6M99 - chains A and B of the 12 polymer chains in the assembly; structure by electron microscopy, 3.40 A resolution.

[Chain A]
Protein: VP2
From: Grass carp reovirus
UniProtKB: Q9E3V9 (Q9E3V9_9REOV); residues 1-1274 here = UniProt positions 1-1274
Amino-acid sequence (1274 residues; numbered 1 to 1274; the number before each row is that of its first residue):
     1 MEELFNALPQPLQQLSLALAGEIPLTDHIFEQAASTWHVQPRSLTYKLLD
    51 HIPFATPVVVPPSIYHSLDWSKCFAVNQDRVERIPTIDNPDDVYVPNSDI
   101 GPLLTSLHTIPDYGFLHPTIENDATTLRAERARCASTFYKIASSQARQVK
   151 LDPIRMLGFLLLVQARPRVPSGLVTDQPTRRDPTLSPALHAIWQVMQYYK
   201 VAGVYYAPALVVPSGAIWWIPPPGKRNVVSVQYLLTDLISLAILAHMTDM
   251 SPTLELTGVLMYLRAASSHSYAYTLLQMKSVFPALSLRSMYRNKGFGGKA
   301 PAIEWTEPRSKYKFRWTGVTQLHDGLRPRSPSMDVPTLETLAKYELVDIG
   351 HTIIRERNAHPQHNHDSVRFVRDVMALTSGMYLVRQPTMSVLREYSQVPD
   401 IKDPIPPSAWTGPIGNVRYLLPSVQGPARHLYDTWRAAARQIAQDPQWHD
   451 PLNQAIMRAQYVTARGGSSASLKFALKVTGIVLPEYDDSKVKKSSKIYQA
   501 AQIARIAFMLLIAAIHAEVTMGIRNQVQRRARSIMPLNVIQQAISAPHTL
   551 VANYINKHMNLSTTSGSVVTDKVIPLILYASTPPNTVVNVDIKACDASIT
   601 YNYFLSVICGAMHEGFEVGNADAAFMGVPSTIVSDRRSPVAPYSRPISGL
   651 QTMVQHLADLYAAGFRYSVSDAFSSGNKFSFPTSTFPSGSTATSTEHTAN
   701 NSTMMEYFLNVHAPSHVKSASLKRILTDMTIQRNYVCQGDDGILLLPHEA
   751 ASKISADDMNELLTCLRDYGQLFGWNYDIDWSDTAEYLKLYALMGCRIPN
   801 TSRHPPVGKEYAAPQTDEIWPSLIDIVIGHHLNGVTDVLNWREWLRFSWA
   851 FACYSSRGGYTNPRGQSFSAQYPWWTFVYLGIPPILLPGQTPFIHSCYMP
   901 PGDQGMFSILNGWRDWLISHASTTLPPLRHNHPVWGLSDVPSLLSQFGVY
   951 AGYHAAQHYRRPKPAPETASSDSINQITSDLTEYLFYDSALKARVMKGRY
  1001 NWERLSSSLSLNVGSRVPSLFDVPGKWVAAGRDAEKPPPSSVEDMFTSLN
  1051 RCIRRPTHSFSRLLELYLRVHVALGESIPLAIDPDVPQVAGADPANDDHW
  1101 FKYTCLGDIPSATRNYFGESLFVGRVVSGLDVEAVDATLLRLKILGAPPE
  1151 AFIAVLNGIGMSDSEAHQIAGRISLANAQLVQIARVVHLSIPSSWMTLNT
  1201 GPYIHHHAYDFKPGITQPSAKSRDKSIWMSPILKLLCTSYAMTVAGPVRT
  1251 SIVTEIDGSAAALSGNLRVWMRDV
Disordered / not traced: 1
Reported in the primary citation:
  - catalytic residues: Asp591, Asp740, Asp741 (by similarity / conservation)

[Chain B]
Protein: Putative core protein NTPase/VP5
From: Grass carp reovirus
UniProtKB: Q8JU68 (Q8JU68_9REOV); residue numbers follow UniProt; this construct covers 1-728
Amino-acid sequence (728 residues; each row starts with the number of its first residue):
     1 MITIVVIPTAHFSWTDTNFLNSVDYRLTSQPKIRDRFAVYAPGWLRRQLD
    51 EFSASLTASELLQALQTIPIPVKARCLLLPKPKRFAQWLLDVPSANIWHI
   101 PVTTLRATVASKHPSSDVYNYIPDHVPPNAEFDTVTRRVAAGRDIYVRST
   151 KVIGAPLCLAAPAKYYAGYLSTHQLDGIYPENWAPDNFHKREFCLTILPS
   201 LLGPRTFLLDVDADRDASYPLSVLWPQLRALALKSRLLLPPVALLRRVVD
   251 PGLKPTWSADSDAAFRALRLSRPSSASKPVGFDFSALPVVDIICLLESEP
   301 DDHGRIAPGTRLTIHSVPTDLLTSLSIQEGVRYPLRQESGMFVHWVLLAL
   351 LMSDDVTISGTRRSVKLETAHASARPFVHITVERCASARIIDVRGSPAMY
   401 ANAVCLTLPKGSYKSTIIDTLPAMFSDLPILEQAAVIDSDALGDSLRPSF
   451 ETQFLERLENLDPNLLDRAVASILSPTSDTSDDAVTTVLDAFNALYREIM
   501 TPAQRARLPLLTQQGRVLAFAHSDYELLSANIPIQVVRGSIPIDHVVNLL
   551 ARRNRVGGTALQVLLDYCYRTQASPLAPTPAGRLYKQLFGPWLMVPRLSE
   601 PLIKLRLVASAPAKVLRAAGWTIDGDPPLEVSCLCAYVTDRAAATALIER
   651 RLDSRALVTVGGDQLMFVEYAPPLPLVSIPRTFLLPVTYVVHWVPPQRVL
   701 LNGGNVSFTSGLEWTFDDDPQVVTSTGV
Disordered / not traced: 73-189, 719-728
Reported in the primary citation:
  - binding site for phosphate ion: Lys410, Lys414

[Interface between chain A and chain B]
Residue-residue contacts (87; chain A residue first):
  Gln78(A) - Arg505(B)
  Asp79(A) - Gln513(B)  hydrogen bond
  Arg80(A) - Thr659(B)
  Arg80(A) - Asn705(B)  hydrogen bond (side chain-backbone)
  Leu127(A) - Val615(B)  hydrophobic
  Leu127(A) - Ala618(B)  hydrophobic
  Arg128(A) - Ser707(B)
  Arg128(A) - Thr709(B)
  Glu130(A) - Asn705(B)
  Ser396(A) - Arg505(B)  hydrogen bond (backbone-side chain)
  Ser396(A) - Asn531(B)
  Gln397(A) - Arg497(B)
  Val398(A) - Arg497(B)  hydrogen bond (backbone-side chain)
  Val398(A) - Tyr525(B)
  Val398(A) - Ser529(B)
  Pro399(A) - Arg497(B)  hydrogen bond (backbone-side chain)
  Pro399(A) - Tyr525(B)
  Asp400(A) - Arg497(B)
  Pro407(A) - Arg570(B)
  Pro407(A) - Thr571(B)
  Trp410(A) - Pro575(B)
  Pro413(A) - Ala577(B)  hydrophobic
  Gly415(A) - Ala577(B)
  Asn416(A) - Leu576(B)
  Asn416(A) - Ala577(B)  hydrogen bond (backbone-backbone)
  Arg418(A) - Leu576(B)
  Arg418(A) - Pro578(B)
  Phe474(A) - Tyr400(B)  hydrophobic
  Phe474(A) - Pro673(B)
  Phe474(A) - Pro675(B)  hydrophobic
  Lys477(A) - Met399(B)
  Lys477(A) - Pro675(B)
  Lys477(A) - Val677(B)
  Met509(A) - Ala217(B)
  His516(A) - Met399(B)
  His516(A) - Tyr400(B)  hydrogen bond (backbone-side chain)
  Ala517(A) - Tyr400(B)
  Glu518(A) - Tyr400(B)  hydrogen bond (backbone-side chain)
  Glu518(A) - Pro533(B)
  Glu518(A) - Pro673(B)
  Val519(A) - Ala671(B)
  Val519(A) - Pro673(B)
  Val527(A) - Ala671(B)  hydrophobic
  Tyr601(A) - Ser574(B)
  Tyr601(A) - Pro575(B)  hydrogen bond (side chain-backbone)
  Tyr601(A) - Leu576(B)
  Asn602(A) - Tyr525(B)
  Asn602(A) - Ser574(B)
  Asn602(A) - Pro575(B)
  Ser606(A) - Pro575(B)  hydrogen bond (side chain-backbone)
  Asp622(A) - Thr57(B)  hydrogen bond
  Asp622(A) - Ala58(B)  hydrogen bond (side chain-backbone)
  Asp622(A) - Ser59(B)  hydrogen bond (side chain-backbone)
  Ala624(A) - Ala54(B)
  Gly627(A) - Ala54(B)
  Pro629(A) - Ser53(B)
  Pro629(A) - Ala54(B)  hydrophobic
  Ser630(A) - Val223(B)
  Thr631(A) - Ala217(B)  hydrogen bond (side chain-backbone)
  Thr631(A) - Val223(B)
  Ile632(A) - Arg215(B)
  Ile632(A) - Ser222(B)
  Ile632(A) - Val223(B)  hydrophobic
  Ile632(A) - Pro226(B)
  Ser634(A) - Asp214(B)
  Arg636(A) - Asp214(B)  salt bridge
  Arg636(A) - Asp355(B)  salt bridge
  Pro639(A) - Arg363(B)
  Ala641(A) - Arg362(B)
  Pro642(A) - Arg362(B)  hydrogen bond (backbone-side chain)
  Pro646(A) - Pro226(B)
  Ala658(A) - Leu576(B)
  Ala662(A) - Leu528(B)
  Ala662(A) - Arg538(B)  hydrogen bond (backbone-side chain)
  Ala662(A) - Leu576(B)  hydrophobic
  Ala663(A) - Leu528(B)
  Ala663(A) - Arg538(B)
  Gly664(A) - Leu528(B)
  Arg666(A) - Ile534(B)
  Lys678(A) - Leu657(B)
  Ser680(A) - Pro533(B)
  Phe681(A) - Asn531(B)
  Pro682(A) - Leu528(B)  hydrophobic
  Pro682(A) - Asn531(B)
  Pro682(A) - Ile532(B)
  Pro682(A) - Pro533(B)
  Thr683(A) - Asn531(B)
Other interface residues (no listed pair), chain A (62 interface residues in all): Thr126, Arg393, Tyr395, Pro406, Ser408, Lys473, Val478, Leu510, Val628, Val640, Ser644
Other interface residues (no listed pair), chain B (60 interface residues in all): Asp50, Asp216, Ser218, Ser364, Arg394, Ser478, Leu508, Pro509, Leu527, Tyr567, Gln572, Asp653, Glu669, Val706, Phe708
Interface features reported in the paper:
  - interface residues, chain B: Pro575(B)

[In short]
62 residues of chain A face 60 of chain B across their interface, with 16 hydrogen bonds and 2 salt bridges.
Polar contacts include Arg636(A)-Asp214(B), Arg636(A)-Asp355(B) and Asp79(A)-Gln513(B). From the paper:
catalytic residues Asp591(A), Asp740(A) and Asp741(A); a binding site for phosphate ion at Lys410(B) and
Lys414(B).
Chain A is VP2 and chain B is Putative core protein NTPase/VP5, both from Grass carp reovirus; the structure,
In situ structure of transcriptional enzyme complex and asymmetric inner capsid protein of aquareovirus at
primed ..., was determined by electron microscopy.
